PDB entry 8SIY | electron microscopy, 2.90 A resolution | chains E and L of the 12 polymer chains in the assembly

[Chain E]
Name: Histone H2A
From: Xenopus laevis
UniProt: P06897 (H2A1_XENLA); residues 1-129 here correspond to UniProt positions 2-130 (UniProt number = residue number + 1)
Amino-acid sequence (129 residues; each row starts with the number of its first residue):
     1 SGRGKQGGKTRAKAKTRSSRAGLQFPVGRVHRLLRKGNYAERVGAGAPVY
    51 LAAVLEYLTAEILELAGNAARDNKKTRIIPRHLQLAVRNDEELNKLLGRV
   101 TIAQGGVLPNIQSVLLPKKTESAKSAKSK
Unresolved in the structure: 1-10, 119-129
Construct notes: conflict Arg99 (Gly100 in P06897)
Curated features (UniProtKB/Swiss-Prot):
  - modified residue: Ser1 (N-acetylserine), Lys5 (N6-(2-hydroxyisobutyryl)lysine), Lys9 (N6-(2-hydroxyisobutyryl)lysine), Lys36 (N6-(2-hydroxyisobutyryl)lysine), Lys74 (N6-(2-hydroxyisobutyryl)lysine), Lys75 (N6-(2-hydroxyisobutyryl)lysine), Lys95 (N6-(2-hydroxyisobutyryl)lysine), Gln104 (N5-methylglutamine), Lys118 (N6-(2-hydroxyisobutyryl)lysine)
  - cross-link (Glycyl lysine isopeptide (Lys-Gly)): Lys13 (interchain with G-Cter in ubiquitin), Lys15 (interchain with G-Cter in ubiquitin), Lys119 (interchain with G-Cter in ubiquitin)

[Chain L]
Molecule: Widom 601 DNA
From: synthetic construct
Sequence (153 nucleotides; numbered -76 to 76; the number before each row is that of its first residue; numbers below 1 keep their minus sign (DA-76 is residue -76)):
   -76 ATCACAGGATGTATATATCTGACACGTGCCTGGAGACTAGGGAGTAATCC
   -26 CCTTGGCGGTTAAAACGCGGGGGACAGCGCGTACGTGCGTTTAAGCGGTG
    24 CTAGAGCTGTCTACGACCAATTGAGCGGCCTCGGCACCGGGATTCTCCAG
    74 GAT
Unresolved in the structure: -76 to -72, 76

[How chain E and chain L interact]
Pairs across the interface (16):
  Arg11(E) - DA43(L)  base contact
  Arg11(E) - DT44(L)  hydrogen bond to the base
  Arg29(E) - DG48(L)  hydrogen bond to the phosphate
  Arg29(E) - DC49(L)  salt bridge to the phosphate
  Arg42(E) - DG38(L)  hydrogen bond to the sugar
  Arg42(E) - DA39(L)  phosphate contact
  Val43(E) - DG38(L)  sugar contact
  Val43(E) - DA39(L)  hydrogen bond to the phosphate
  Gly44(E) - DG38(L)  phosphate contact
  Ala45(E) - DG38(L)  phosphate contact
  Lys75(E) - DC58(L)  phosphate contact
  Lys75(E) - DA59(L)  phosphate contact
  Thr76(E) - DG57(L)  hydrogen bond to the phosphate
  Thr76(E) - DC58(L)  hydrogen bond to the phosphate
  Arg77(E) - DG57(L)  sugar contact
  Arg77(E) - DC58(L)  hydrogen bond to the phosphate
Interface residues without a listed pair, chain E (12 interface residues in all): Thr16, Arg35, Glu41
Interface residues without a listed pair, chain L (11 interface residues in all): DT45, DA47

[Overview]
12 residues of chain E and 11 residues of chain L are in contact; the contacts include 7 hydrogen bonds and 1
salt bridge. Polar pairs include Arg11(E)-DT44(L), Arg42(E)-DG38(L) and Arg29(E)-DG48(L).
Chain E is Histone H2A (Xenopus laevis) and chain L is Widom 601 DNA (synthetic construct); the structure,
Origin Recognition Complex Associated (ORCA) protein bound to H4K20me3-nucleosome, was determined by electron
microscopy (same publication as 8SIU).
